Entry 7Z50 (X-ray diffraction, 2.65 A resolution); this record covers chains B and H of the 5 polymer chains in the assembly.

== Chain B ==
Molecule: H2-Ab1 protein
Organism: Mus musculus
UniProt: Q31135 (Q31135_MOUSE); residues 1-197 here correspond to UniProt positions 28-224 (UniProt number = residue number + 27)
Amino-acid sequence (230 residues; each row starts with the number of its first residue; numbers below 1 keep their minus sign (Leu-25 is residue -25)):
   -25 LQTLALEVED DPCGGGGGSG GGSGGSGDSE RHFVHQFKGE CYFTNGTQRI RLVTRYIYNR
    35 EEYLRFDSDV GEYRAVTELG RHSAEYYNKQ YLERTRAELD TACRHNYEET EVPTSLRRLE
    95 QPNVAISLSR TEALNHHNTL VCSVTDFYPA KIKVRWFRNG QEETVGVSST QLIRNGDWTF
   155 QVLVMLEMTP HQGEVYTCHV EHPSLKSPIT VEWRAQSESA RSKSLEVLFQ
Disordered / not traced: -25 to 4, 104-111, 190-204
Construct notes: expression tag (-25 to 0, 198-204)
Disulfide bonds: Cys15-Cys77, Cys116-Cys172
Glycans and other covalent adducts: N-acetylglucosamine (NAG) linked to Asn19
Reported in the primary citation:
  - conformationally variable residues (side-chain flip): Arg68, Glu72

== Chain H ==
Molecule: 4.1 TCR alpha chain
Organism: Mus musculus
Amino-acid sequence (207 residues; each row starts with the number of its first residue):
     1 MGEQVEQLPS ILRVQEGSSA SINCSYEDSA SNYFPWYKQE PGENPKLIID IRSNMERKQT
    61 QGLIVLLDKK AKRFSLHITD TQPGDSAMYF CAASVRNYKY VFGAGTRLKV IADIQNPDPA
   121 VYQLRDSKSS DKSVCLFTDF DSQTNVSQSK DSDVYITDKC VLDMRSMDFK SNSAVAWSNK
   181 SDFACANAFN NSIIPEDTFF PSPESSA
Disordered / not traced: 1-3, 148-149, 192-207
Disulfide bonds: Cys24-Cys91, Cys135-Cys185
Bound ions: Na+: Phe102, Gly103 (shared with 2 residues of chain E)

== Interface between chain B and chain H ==
Contacting residue pairs - 9 pairs, chain B then chain H:
  Arg68(B) with Arg52(H); Arg96(H)
  Ala71(B) with Arg52(H); Asn54(H)
  Glu72(B) with Arg96(H), salt bridge
  Asp74(B) with Asn54(H)
  Thr75(B) with Asn32(H); Ser53(H); Arg96(H)
Also at the interface, not in a pair above, chain B (6 interface residues in all): His79
Also at the interface, not in a pair above, chain H (6 interface residues in all): Ala30
From the paper, about this interface:
  - pairs named by the authors: Glu72(B)-Arg96(H) (salt bridge)
  - interface residues, chain B: Thr75(B)

== In short ==
The chain B/chain H interface involves 6 residues from each chain; the contacts include 1 salt bridge. Its one
salt-bridged contact is Glu72(B)-Arg96(H). The paper describes a salt bridge between Glu72(B) and Arg96(H).
N-acetylglucosamine is covalently linked to Asn19(B). Phe102(H) and Gly103(H) coordinate Na+. From the paper:
the interface residue Thr75(B); conformational variability at Arg68(B) and Glu72(B).
Here chain B is H2-Ab1 protein and chain H is 4.1 TCR alpha chain, both from Mus musculus. Entry 7Z50
(Structure of the highly diabetogenic 4.1-T cell receptor targeting a hybrid insulin peptide bound to I-Ag7)
was determined by X-ray diffraction (same publication as 7QHP).
